9CTP - chains D and E of the 7 polymer chains in the assembly; structure by electron microscopy, 3.62 A resolution.

== Chain D ==
Molecule: Gamma-aminobutyric acid receptor subunit alpha-3
Source organism: Homo sapiens
UniProt: P34903 (GBRA3_HUMAN); residues 1-464 here correspond to UniProt positions 29-492 (UniProt number = residue number + 28)
Chain sequence (464 residues; numbered 1 to 464; the number before each row is that of its first residue):
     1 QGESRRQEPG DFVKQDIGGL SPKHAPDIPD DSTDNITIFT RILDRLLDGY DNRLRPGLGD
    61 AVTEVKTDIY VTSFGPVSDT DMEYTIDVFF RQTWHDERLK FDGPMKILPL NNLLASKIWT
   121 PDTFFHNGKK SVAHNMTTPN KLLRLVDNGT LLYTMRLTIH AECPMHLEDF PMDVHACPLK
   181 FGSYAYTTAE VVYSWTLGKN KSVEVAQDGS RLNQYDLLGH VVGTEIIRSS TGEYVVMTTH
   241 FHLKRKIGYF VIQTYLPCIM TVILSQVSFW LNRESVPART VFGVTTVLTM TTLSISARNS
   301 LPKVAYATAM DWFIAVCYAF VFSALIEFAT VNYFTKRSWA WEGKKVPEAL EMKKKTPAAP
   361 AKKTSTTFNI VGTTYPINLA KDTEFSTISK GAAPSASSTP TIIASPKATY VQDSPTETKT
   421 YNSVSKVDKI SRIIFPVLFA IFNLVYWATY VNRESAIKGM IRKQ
Disordered / not traced: 1-35, 335-424, 452-464
Disulfides: Cys163-Cys177
Covalent attachments: N-acetylglucosamine (NAG) linked to Asn135
Swiss-Prot annotation at these positions:
  - binding site (4-aminobutanoate): Arg91, Thr154
  - modified residue: Ser398 (Phosphoserine), Thr399 (Phosphothreonine), Ser405 (Phosphoserine), Ser414 (Phosphoserine)
  - glycosylation (N-linked (GlcNAc...) asparagine): Asn35, Asn135, Asn148, Asn200

== Chain E ==
Molecule: Gamma-aminobutyric acid receptor subunit gamma-2
Source organism: Homo sapiens
UniProt: P18507 (GBRG2_HUMAN); residues 1-436 here correspond to UniProt positions 40-475 (UniProt number = residue number + 39)
Chain sequence (436 residues; row label = number of the first residue in the row):
     1 QKSDDDYEDY ASNKTWVLTP KVPEGDVTVI LNNLLEGYDN KLRPDIGVKP TLIHTDMYVN
    61 SIGPVNAINM EYTIDIFFAQ TWYDRRLKFN STIKVLRLNS NMVGKIWIPD TFFRNSKKAD
   121 AHWITTPNRM LRIWNDGRVL YTLRLTIDAE CQLQLHNFPM DEHSCPLEFS SYGYPREEIV
   181 YQWKRSSVEV GDTRSWRLYQ FSFVGLRNTT EVVKTTSGDY VVMSVYFDLS RRMGYFTIQT
   241 YIPCTLIVVL SWVSFWINKD AVPARTSLGI TTVLTMTTLS TIARKSLPKV SYVTAMDLFV
   301 SVCFIFVFSA LVEYGTLHYF VSNRKPSKDK DKKKKNPLLR MFSFKAPTID IRPRSATIQM
   361 NNATHLQERD EEYGYECLDG KDCASFFCCF EDCRTGAWRH GRIHIRIAKM DSYARIFFPT
   421 AFCLFNLVYW VSYLYL
Disordered / not traced: 1-23, 233-436
Disulfides: Cys151-Cys165
Covalent attachments: N-acetylglucosamine (NAG) linked to Asn208
Swiss-Prot annotation at these positions:
  - region: Arg394 to Asp411 (Interaction with GABARAP)
  - glycosylation (N-linked (GlcNAc...) asparagine): Asn13, Asn90, Asn208

== Interface between chain D and chain E ==
Pairs across the interface (54):
  Asp51(D) - Thr28(E)  hydrogen bond
  Asn52(D) - Asn99(E)
  Asn52(D) - Asn101(E)  hydrogen bond
  Arg53(D) - Leu31(E)
  Arg53(D) - Asn32(E)
  Arg53(D) - Leu98(E)
  Arg53(D) - Asn99(E)
  Arg53(D) - Asn101(E)
  Leu54(D) - Val27(E)  hydrophobic
  Thr80(D) - Arg197(E)
  Asp81(D) - Arg197(E)  salt bridge
  Met82(D) - Arg197(E)
  Met82(D) - Tyr199(E)
  Pro121(D) - Thr126(E)  hydrogen bond (backbone-side chain)
  Asp122(D) - Asn99(E)
  Asp122(D) - Thr126(E)
  Thr123(D) - Ile124(E)
  Thr123(D) - Thr125(E)  hydrogen bond (backbone-side chain)
  Phe124(D) - Ile124(E)
  Phe124(D) - Asn128(E)
  Phe124(D) - Arg144(E)
  Phe125(D) - Arg144(E)  hydrogen bond (backbone-side chain)
  His126(D) - Arg144(E)
  Gly128(D) - Arg144(E)  hydrogen bond (backbone-side chain)
  Lys129(D) - His122(E)
  Lys129(D) - Arg197(E)
  Lys130(D) - Asp120(E)  salt bridge
  Ser131(D) - Ile124(E)
  Ala133(D) - Ile124(E)  hydrophobic
  Met155(D) - Thr125(E)
  Leu157(D) - Ile124(E)  hydrophobic
  Glu162(D) - Ser61(E)
  Glu162(D) - Asp75(E)
  Tyr184(D) - Phe77(E)  hydrophobic
  Tyr184(D) - Asn128(E)
  Tyr184(D) - Arg129(E)
  Tyr184(D) - Met130(E)
  Tyr184(D) - Thr142(E)  hydrogen bond
  Tyr184(D) - Leu143(E)  hydrogen bond (side chain-backbone)
  Tyr184(D) - Arg144(E)
  Ala185(D) - Arg97(E)
  Ala185(D) - Leu98(E)
  Ala185(D) - Met130(E)  hydrophobic
  Ala185(D) - Arg132(E)
  Ser230(D) - Glu189(E)  hydrogen bond
  Thr231(D) - Met130(E)
  Thr231(D) - Arg132(E)  hydrogen bond (backbone-side chain)
  Tyr234(D) - Met130(E)
  Tyr234(D) - Arg132(E)  hydrogen bond
  Lys303(D) - Tyr199(E)
  Lys303(D) - Gln200(E)
  Val304(D) - Tyr199(E)  hydrophobic
  Ala305(D) - Tyr199(E)
  Ala305(D) - Arg232(E)
Interface residues without a listed pair, chain D (37 interface residues in all): Leu58, Arg98, Thr120, Val132, Tyr186, Thr187, Glu190, Pro302
Interface residues without a listed pair, chain E (30 interface residues in all): Glu24, Met102

== Overview ==
37 residues of chain D face 30 of chain E across their interface; the contacts include 11 hydrogen bonds and 2
salt bridges. Among the polar pairs are Asp81(D)-Arg197(E), Lys130(D)-Asp120(E) and Asp51(D)-Thr28(E). UniProt
lists residues binding 4-aminobutanoate Arg91(D) and Thr154(D) on chain D.
Here chain D is Gamma-aminobutyric acid receptor subunit alpha-3 and chain E is Gamma-aminobutyric acid
receptor subunit gamma-2, both from Homo sapiens. Entry 9CTP (Native human GABAA receptor of
beta2-alpha1-beta2-alpha3-gamma2 assembly) was determined by electron microscopy together with 9CRS, 9CRV,
9CSB, 9CT0, 9CTJ, 9CTV and 6 further entries from the same study.
